Entry 2WJN (X-ray diffraction, 1.86 A resolution); this record covers chains C and M of the 4 polymer chains in the assembly.

# Chain C
Protein: Photosynthetic reaction center cytochrome C subunit
Source organism: Rhodopseudomonas viridis
UniProtKB: P07173 (CYCR_RHOVI); residues 1-336 here correspond to UniProt positions 21-356 (UniProt number = residue number + 20)
Chain sequence (336 residues; numbered 1 to 336; the number before each row is that of its first residue):
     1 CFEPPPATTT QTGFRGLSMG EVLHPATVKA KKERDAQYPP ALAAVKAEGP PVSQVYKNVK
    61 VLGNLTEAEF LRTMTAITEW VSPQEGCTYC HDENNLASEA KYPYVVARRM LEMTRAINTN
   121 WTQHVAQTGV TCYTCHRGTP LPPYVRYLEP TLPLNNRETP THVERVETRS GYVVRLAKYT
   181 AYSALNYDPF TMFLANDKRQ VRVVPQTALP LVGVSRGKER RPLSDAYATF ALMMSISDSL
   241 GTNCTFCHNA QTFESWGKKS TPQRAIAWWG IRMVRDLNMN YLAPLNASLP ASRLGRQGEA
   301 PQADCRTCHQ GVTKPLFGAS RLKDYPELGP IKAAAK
Unresolved in the structure: 333-336
UniProt features mapped onto this chain:
  - binding site (heme): Met74, Cys87, Cys90, His91, Met110, His124, Cys132, Cys135, His136, Met233, Cys244, Cys247, His248, Cys305, Cys308, His309
  - site: Cys1 (Not N-palmitoylated)
  - lipidation: Cys1 (S-diacylglycerol cysteine)
Glycans and other covalent adducts: heme c (HEC) linked to Cys87, Cys90, Cys132, Cys135, Cys244, Cys247, Cys305, Cys308
Ion coordination: heme c Fe (4 sites), coordinated by Met74, His91, Met110, His124, His136, Met233, His248, His309
Ligand contacts:
  - heme c (HEC), molecule 1: Tyr56, Lys57, Asn58, Val59, Lys60, Val61, Leu62, Phe70, Leu71, Met74, Thr75, Ile77, Thr78, Ser82, Gly86, His91, Leu96, Ala97, Pro103, Tyr104, Ala107, Arg108, Leu111
  - heme c (HEC), molecule 2: Ile77, Val81, Tyr89, Tyr102, Pro103, Val106, Ala107, Met110, Leu111, Met113, Thr114, Ile117, Val130, Thr131, His136, Pro140, Leu141, Pro142, Val145, Leu277, Leu282, Leu289, Arg293, Pro301, Gln302, Thr307, Leu328
  - heme c (HEC), molecule 3: Ile117, His124, Val125, Ala126, Thr128, Gly129, Val130, Leu194, Ile236, Leu240, Phe246, Gln263, Ile266, Ala267, Gly270, Ile271, Met273, Val274, Leu277, Asp304, His309, Thr313, Lys314, Pro315
  - heme c (HEC), molecule 4: Gln200, Val201, Arg202, Val203, Val204, Gln206, Thr229, Phe230, Met233, Met234, Ile236, Ser237, Leu240, Thr242, Asn243, Phe246, His248, Phe253, Glu254, Trp256, Gln263, Arg264, Ala267, Trp268, Ile271, Arg272

# Chain M
Protein: Reaction center protein M chain
Source organism: Rhodopseudomonas viridis
UniProtKB: P06010 (RCEM_RHOVI); residues 0-323 here correspond to UniProt positions 1-324 (UniProt number = residue number + 1)
Chain sequence (324 residues; numbered 0 to 323; the number before each row is that of its first residue; numbering starts at 0):
     0 MADYQTIYTQ IQARGPHITV SGEWGDNDRV GKPFYSYWLG KIGDAQIGPI YLGASGIAAF
    60 AFGSTAILII LFNMAAEVHF DPLQFFRQFF WLGLYPPKAQ YGMGIPPLHD GGWWLMAGLF
   120 MTLSLGSWWI RVYSRARALG LGTHIAWNFA AAIFFVLCIG CIHPTLVGSW SEGVPFGIWP
   180 HIDWLTAFSI RYGNFYYCPW HGFSIGFAYG CGLLFAAHGA TILAVARFGG DREIEQITDR
   240 GTAVERAALF WRWTIGFNAT IESVHRWGWF FSLMVMVSAS VGILLTGTFV DNWYLWCVKH
   300 GAAPDYPAYL PATPDPASLP GAPK
Unresolved in the structure: 0
UniProt features mapped onto this chain:
  - binding site ((7R,8Z)-bacteriochlorophyll b): His180, His200
  - binding site (Fe cation): His217, Glu232, His264
  - binding site (a ubiquinone): Trp250
Ion coordination: Fe2+: His217, Glu232, His264 (shared with 2 residues of chain L)
Ligand contacts:
  - bacteriochlorophyll b (BCB), molecule 1: Gly62, Ala65, Ile66, Ile69, Met120, Leu124, Phe148, Ala151, Ile152, Phe154, Val155, Ile158, Trp183, Leu184, Thr185, Phe187, Ser188, Asn193, Phe194, Tyr195, Cys197, Trp199, His200, Ser203, Ile204, Ala207, Tyr208, Val274, Met275, Ala278, Gly281, Ile282
  - bacteriochlorophyll b (BCB), molecule 2: Met120, Phe154, Val155, Ile158, Val173, Ile177, Trp178, His180, Ile181, Trp183, Leu184
  - bacteriochlorophyll b (BCB), molecule 3: Leu184, Tyr195, Tyr208
  - bacteriochlorophyll b (BCB), molecule 4: Tyr195, His200, Gly201, Ile204, Gly205, Tyr208, Gly209, Leu212, Phe270
  - bacteriopheophytin b (BPB), molecule 1: Ala58, Phe59, Gly62, Ser63, Ile66, Ser123, Leu124, Trp127, Val131, Ile144, Asn147, Phe148, Ala151, Ser271, Val274, Met275
  - bacteriopheophytin b (BPB), molecule 2: Tyr208, Gly211, Leu212, Ala215, Ala216, Trp250, Thr253, Ile254
  - MPG ([(Z)-octadec-9-enyl] (2R)-2,3-bis(oxidanyl)propanoate), molecule 1: Ala1, Thr5, Ile6, Leu222
  - MPG, molecule 2: Val29, Gly30, Lys31, Phe33, Ile46, Gly47, Pro48, Ile49
  - menaquinone-7 (MQ7): Leu212, Leu213, Ala216, His217, Thr220, Val243, Ala246, Ala247, Trp250, Ile254, Phe256, Asn257, Ala258, Thr259, Ile260, Val263, Trp266, Phe270
  - 15-cis-1,2-dihydroneurosporene (NS5): Ile66, Ile69, Leu70, Met73, Phe88, Trp113, Leu114, Gly117, Leu118, Met120, Thr121, Val155, Ile158, Gly159, Cys160, Trp169, Val173, Pro174, Phe175, Gly176, Ile177, His180

# Interface between chain C and chain M
Residue-residue contacts (127; chain C residue first):
  Gln11(C) with Tyr308(M)
  Thr12(C) with Tyr308(M); Leu309(M)
  Gly13(C) with Tyr308(M)
  Phe14(C) with Tyr305(M), hydrophobic; Pro306(M), hydrophobic; Tyr308(M)
  Leu17(C) with Tyr305(M)
  Val163(C) with Gln83(M); Arg86(M)
  Arg169(C) with His78(M)
  Ser170(C) with Val77(M); His78(M); Asp80(M); Gln83(M); Gln87(M), hydrogen bond (backbone-side chain)
  Val173(C) with Glu76(M); Gln87(M); Trp90(M), hydrophobic
  Val174(C) with Arg86(M); Gln87(M)
  Tyr182(C) with Trp90(M), hydrogen bond (backbone-side chain)
  Ser183(C) with Trp90(M)
  Ala184(C) with Trp90(M); Tyr94(M), hydrogen bond (backbone-side chain); Trp178(M), hydrophobic; Asp182(M)
  Leu185(C) with Asp182(M), hydrogen bond (backbone-side chain)
  Asn186(C) with Glu76(M); Tyr94(M); Lys97(M), hydrogen bond
  Tyr187(C) with Lys97(M)
  Arg202(C) with Asp314(M), salt bridge; Ala316(M)
  Val203(C) with Ile189(M), hydrophobic; Arg190(M)
  Val204(C) with Ile189(M); Asn291(M)
  Pro205(C) with Arg190(M); Asp290(M); Asn291(M), hydrogen bond (backbone-side chain); Leu294(M)
  Gln206(C) with Leu294(M)
  Thr207(C) with Asn291(M); Leu294(M)
  Ala208(C) with Val289(M); Asp290(M), hydrogen bond (backbone-backbone); Asn291(M), hydrogen bond (backbone-backbone); Leu294(M); Trp295(M)
  Leu209(C) with Phe288(M); Asp290(M); Lys298(M)
  Pro210(C) with Gly286(M); Thr287(M); Phe288(M); Val289(M); Asp290(M)
  Ser215(C) with Val166(M)
  Arg216(C) with Leu165(M); Val166(M); Gly286(M), hydrogen bond (side chain-backbone); Thr287(M), hydrogen bond (side chain-backbone)
  Gly217(C) with Gln99(M); Val166(M), hydrogen bond (backbone-backbone); Gly167(M)
  Lys218(C) with Gln99(M); Tyr100(M); Gly101(M)
  Arg220(C) with Gln99(M), hydrogen bond (backbone-side chain); Val166(M); Glu171(M), salt bridge; Arg190(M); Tyr191(M), hydrogen bond
  Arg221(C) with Gln99(M)
  Pro222(C) with Lys97(M); Gln99(M); Ser170(M)
  Leu223(C) with Ser170(M), hydrogen bond (backbone-side chain); Glu171(M); Trp183(M); Ala186(M); Phe187(M), hydrophobic; Arg190(M)
  Ser224(C) with Lys97(M), hydrogen bond (side chain-backbone)
  Ala226(C) with Ala186(M)
  Tyr227(C) with Gly172(M); Pro174(M); Trp183(M); Ala186(M), hydrophobic
  Phe230(C) with Thr185(M)
  Ala250(C) with Asn193(M)
  Gln251(C) with Asn193(M), hydrogen bond (backbone-side chain); Tyr196(M), hydrogen bond; Tyr293(M); Pro303(M), hydrogen bond (side chain-backbone); Tyr305(M)
  Thr252(C) with Tyr293(M)
  Glu254(C) with Asn291(M), hydrogen bond
  Trp256(C) with Thr312(M); Pro313(M); Asp314(M); Pro315(M)
  Gly257(C) with Ala311(M); Thr312(M), hydrogen bond (backbone-backbone)
  Lys258(C) with Asp304(M), salt bridge; Tyr305(M), hydrogen bond (side chain-backbone); Ala307(M); Ala311(M)
  Lys259(C) with Tyr293(M); Asp304(M), salt bridge
  Ser260(C) with Thr312(M)
  Thr261(C) with Leu309(M); Thr312(M), hydrogen bond (backbone-side chain)
  Pro262(C) with Leu309(M); Pro310(M); Thr312(M)
  Gln263(C) with Leu309(M)
  Ala265(C) with Thr312(M)
  Trp268(C) with Pro315(M), hydrophobic; Ala316(M), hydrophobic; Ala321(M), hydrophobic; Pro322(M)
  Trp269(C) with Pro315(M); Pro322(M)
  Arg272(C) with Pro322(M); Lys323(M), hydrogen bond (side chain-backbone)
Other interface residues (no listed pair), chain C (58 interface residues in all): Gly171, Ala177, Leu211, Asn249, Ser255
Other interface residues (no listed pair), chain M (63 interface residues in all): Leu91, Ala98, Pro179, Gly192, Leu318

# Summary
Chain C and chain M form an interface of 58 and 63 residues respectively, with 23 hydrogen bonds and 4 salt
bridges. Polar pairs include Arg202(C)-Asp314(M), Arg220(C)-Glu171(M) and Lys258(C)-Asp304(M). Ligands of
chain M: 4 copies of bacteriochlorophyll b, bacteriopheophytin b, compound MPG, menaquinone-7 and
15-cis-1,2-dihydroneurosporene.
Here chain C is Photosynthetic reaction center cytochrome C subunit and chain M is Reaction center protein M
chain, both from Rhodopseudomonas viridis. Entry 2WJN (Lipidic sponge phase crystal structure of
photosynthetic reaction centre from Blastochloris viridis (high dose)) was determined by X-ray diffraction,
deposited together with 2WJM.
